PDB entry 4RUE | X-ray diffraction, 3.30 A resolution | chains A and B

# Chain A (and B)
Protein: Potassium channel subfamily K member 4
Source organism: Homo sapiens
Notes: chain B of this document is another copy of the same molecule, construct and numbering; everything in this record applies to it too
Reference sequence: Q9NYG8 (KCNK4_HUMAN); residues 1-300 here = UniProt positions 1-300
Chain sequence (309 residues; row label = number of the first residue in the row):
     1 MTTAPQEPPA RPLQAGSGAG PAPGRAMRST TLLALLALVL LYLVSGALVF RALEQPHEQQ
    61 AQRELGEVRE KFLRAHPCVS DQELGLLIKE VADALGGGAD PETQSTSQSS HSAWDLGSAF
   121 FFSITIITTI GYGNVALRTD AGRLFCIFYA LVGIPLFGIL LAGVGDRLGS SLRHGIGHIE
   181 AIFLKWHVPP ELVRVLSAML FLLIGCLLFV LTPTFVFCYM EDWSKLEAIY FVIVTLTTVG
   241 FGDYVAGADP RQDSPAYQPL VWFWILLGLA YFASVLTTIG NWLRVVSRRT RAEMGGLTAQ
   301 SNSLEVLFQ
Unresolved in the structure: 1-22, 103-110, 282-309 (chain B: 1-27, 102-107, 286-309)
Differences from the reference sequence: engineered mutation Gln104 (Asn in Q9NYG8), Gln108 (Asn in Q9NYG8), Ile124 (Gly in Q9NYG8); expression tag (301-309)
Curated features (UniProtKB/Swiss-Prot):
  - binding site (K(+)): Thr103, Thr212, Phe215
  - mutagenesis: Gly98 (G98I: Strongly increases basal level of channel activity, decreases further activation by pressure and abolishes further activation by arachidonic acid), Thr103 (T103C: Loss of voltage-dependent channel gating. Displays linear current-voltage relationship), Thr212 (T212C: Loss of voltage-dependent channel gating. Abolishes activation by arachidonic acid and PIP2)
Metal / ion sites: K+ site 1: Thr129, Ile130, Thr238, Val239 (shared with Thr129(B), Ile130(B), Thr238(B), Val239(B) of chain B); K+ site 2: Thr129, Thr238 (shared with Thr129(B), Thr238(B) of chain B); K+ site 3: Ile130, Gly131, Val239, Gly240 (shared with Ile130(B), Gly131(B), Val239(B), Gly240(B) of chain B); K+ site 4: Gly131, Tyr132, Gly240, Phe241 (shared with Gly131(B), Tyr132(B), Gly240(B) of chain B)
What the authors report for this chain:
  - conformationally variable residues (helix shift, loop rearrangement, side-chain flip): Gly163 to Gly165, Ser170 to Ile176, Trp186, Trp262, Gly268, Asn281
  - contacts within the chain: Leu172-Phe201 (hydrophobic contact), Cys206-Phe272 (backbone contact), Phe201-Val275, Leu202-Val275

# Interface between chain A and chain B
Pairs across the interface (195):
  Leu32(A) - Leu160(B)  hydrophobic
  Leu32(A) - Gly163(B)
  Leu32(A) - Val164(B)
  Leu32(A) - Arg167(B)
  Leu35(A) - Leu156(B)  hydrophobic
  Leu35(A) - Ile159(B)  hydrophobic
  Leu35(A) - Leu160(B)
  Leu36(A) - Leu160(B)  hydrophobic
  Leu38(A) - Leu156(B)  hydrophobic
  Val39(A) - Leu156(B)  hydrophobic
  Val39(A) - Leu160(B)  hydrophobic
  Tyr42(A) - Tyr149(B)  hydrogen bond (backbone-side chain)
  Tyr42(A) - Val152(B)
  Tyr42(A) - Gly153(B)
  Tyr42(A) - Leu156(B)  hydrophobic
  Leu43(A) - Phe120(B)  hydrophobic
  Leu43(A) - Ser123(B)
  Leu43(A) - Tyr149(B)
  Val44(A) - Phe120(B)  hydrophobic
  Gly46(A) - Ser123(B)
  Gly46(A) - Phe145(B)
  Gly46(A) - Tyr149(B)
  Ala47(A) - Ala119(B)
  Ala47(A) - Phe120(B)
  Ala47(A) - Ser123(B)  hydrogen bond (backbone-side chain)
  Val49(A) - Phe145(B)  hydrophobic
  Phe50(A) - Phe122(B)  hydrophobic
  Phe50(A) - Ser123(B)
  Phe50(A) - Ile126(B)  hydrophobic
  Phe50(A) - Gly142(B)
  Phe50(A) - Phe145(B)  hydrophobic
  Phe50(A) - Cys146(B)  hydrophobic
  Phe50(A) - Tyr149(B)  hydrophobic
  Arg51(A) - Trp114(B)
  Leu53(A) - Thr139(B)  hydrogen bond (backbone-side chain)
  Leu53(A) - Ala141(B)  hydrophobic
  Leu53(A) - Gly142(B)
  Glu54(A) - Trp114(B)
  Glu54(A) - Leu137(B)
  Glu54(A) - Arg138(B)  hydrogen bond (side chain-backbone)
  Glu54(A) - Thr139(B)  hydrogen bond (side chain-backbone)
  Gln55(A) - Ser112(B)  hydrogen bond
  Gln55(A) - Trp114(B)  hydrogen bond (side chain-backbone)
  His57(A) - Thr139(B)  hydrogen bond
  Glu58(A) - Ser112(B)  hydrogen bond
  Glu58(A) - Ala113(B)  hydrogen bond (side chain-backbone)
  Gln59(A) - His111(B)  hydrogen bond (side chain-backbone)
  Gln59(A) - Ser112(B)
  Gln59(A) - Ala113(B)  hydrogen bond (side chain-backbone)
  Gln60(A) - Ala94(B)
  Gln60(A) - Leu95(B)
  Gln60(A) - Arg138(B)
  Ala61(A) - Leu95(B)
  Ala61(A) - Gly98(B)
  Gln62(A) - Leu95(B)
  Glu64(A) - Glu90(B)
  Glu64(A) - Ala94(B)
  Glu64(A) - Leu95(B)
  Leu65(A) - Val91(B)  hydrophobic
  Leu65(A) - Leu95(B)
  Leu65(A) - Asp100(B)
  Val68(A) - Leu87(B)
  Val68(A) - Glu90(B)
  Arg69(A) - Asp100(B)  salt bridge
  Phe72(A) - Phe72(B)  hydrophobic
  Phe72(A) - Val79(B)  hydrophobic
  Phe72(A) - Glu83(B)
  Phe72(A) - Leu87(B)  hydrophobic
  His76(A) - Cys78(B)
  His76(A) - Val79(B)
  His76(A) - Glu83(B)  salt bridge
  Cys78(A) - His76(B)
  Cys78(A) - Cys78(B)  disulfide
  Val79(A) - Phe72(B)  hydrophobic
  Val79(A) - His76(B)
  Val79(A) - Val79(B)  hydrophobic
  Glu83(A) - Phe72(B)
  Glu83(A) - His76(B)  salt bridge
  Leu84(A) - Leu87(B)  hydrophobic
  Leu87(A) - Val68(B)  hydrophobic
  Leu87(A) - Phe72(B)  hydrophobic
  Leu87(A) - Leu84(B)  hydrophobic
  Leu87(A) - Leu87(B)  hydrophobic
  Lys89(A) - Asp100(B)  salt bridge
  Lys89(A) - Pro101(B)
  Glu90(A) - Val68(B)
  Glu90(A) - Lys71(B)  salt bridge
  Val91(A) - Leu65(B)  hydrophobic
  Val91(A) - Ile88(B)  hydrophobic
  Ala94(A) - Ala61(B)
  Ala94(A) - Leu65(B)  hydrophobic
  Leu95(A) - Ala92(B)  hydrophobic
  Gly97(A) - His57(B)
  Gly97(A) - Glu58(B)
  Gly97(A) - Ala61(B)
  Gly98(A) - Glu58(B)
  Gly98(A) - Ala61(B)
  Ala99(A) - Gln62(B)
  Ala99(A) - Leu65(B)  hydrophobic
  Asp100(A) - Gln62(B)  hydrogen bond (backbone-side chain)
  Glu102(A) - Arg69(B)
  Ser112(A) - Gln55(B)  hydrogen bond
  Ser112(A) - Glu58(B)  hydrogen bond
  Ala113(A) - Glu58(B)  hydrogen bond (backbone-side chain)
  Trp114(A) - Arg51(B)
  Trp114(A) - Glu54(B)
  Trp114(A) - Gln55(B)
  Trp114(A) - Glu58(B)
  Ala119(A) - Ala47(B)
  Phe120(A) - Leu43(B)  hydrophobic
  Phe120(A) - Val44(B)  hydrophobic
  Phe120(A) - Ala47(B)
  Phe122(A) - Phe50(B)  hydrophobic
  Phe122(A) - Phe241(B)  hydrophobic
  Ser123(A) - Leu43(B)
  Ser123(A) - Gly46(B)
  Ser123(A) - Ala47(B)  hydrogen bond (side chain-backbone)
  Ser123(A) - Phe50(B)
  Ile124(A) - Leu43(B)  hydrophobic
  Thr125(A) - Val239(B)
  Ile126(A) - Phe50(B)  hydrophobic
  Ile126(A) - Val239(B)
  Ile126(A) - Phe241(B)  hydrophobic
  Ile127(A) - Leu43(B)  hydrophobic
  Thr129(A) - Thr237(B)
  Thr129(A) - Thr238(B)
  Thr129(A) - Val239(B)
  Ile130(A) - Val239(B)
  Gly131(A) - Val239(B)
  Gly131(A) - Gly240(B)
  Gly131(A) - Phe241(B)
  Tyr132(A) - Phe241(B)
  Gly133(A) - Phe241(B)
  Leu137(A) - Glu54(B)
  Leu137(A) - Tyr230(B)
  Arg138(A) - Glu54(B)  hydrogen bond (backbone-side chain)
  Thr139(A) - Leu53(B)  hydrogen bond (side chain-backbone)
  Thr139(A) - Glu54(B)  hydrogen bond (backbone-side chain)
  Thr139(A) - His57(B)  hydrogen bond
  Asp140(A) - Leu226(B)
  Ala141(A) - Leu53(B)
  Gly142(A) - Phe50(B)
  Gly142(A) - Leu53(B)
  Arg143(A) - Leu226(B)
  Arg143(A) - Glu227(B)  salt bridge
  Arg143(A) - Tyr230(B)
  Arg143(A) - Tyr244(B)  hydrogen bond
  Leu144(A) - Leu226(B)  hydrophobic
  Phe145(A) - Gly46(B)
  Phe145(A) - Val49(B)  hydrophobic
  Phe145(A) - Phe50(B)  hydrophobic
  Cys146(A) - Phe50(B)  hydrophobic
  Cys146(A) - Phe241(B)  hydrophobic
  Ile147(A) - Ile229(B)  hydrophobic
  Ile147(A) - Tyr230(B)  hydrophobic
  Ile147(A) - Ile233(B)  hydrophobic
  Tyr149(A) - Tyr42(B)  hydrogen bond (side chain-backbone)
  Tyr149(A) - Leu43(B)
  Tyr149(A) - Gly46(B)
  Tyr149(A) - Phe50(B)  hydrophobic
  Val152(A) - Tyr42(B)
  Gly153(A) - Tyr42(B)  hydrogen bond (backbone-side chain)
  Ile154(A) - Thr237(B)
  Ile154(A) - Val239(B)  hydrophobic
  Leu156(A) - Leu35(B)  hydrophobic
  Leu156(A) - Leu38(B)  hydrophobic
  Leu156(A) - Val39(B)  hydrophobic
  Leu156(A) - Tyr42(B)  hydrophobic
  Ile159(A) - Leu35(B)  hydrophobic
  Leu160(A) - Leu35(B)
  Leu160(A) - Leu36(B)  hydrophobic
  Leu160(A) - Val39(B)  hydrophobic
  Gly163(A) - Leu32(B)
  Leu226(A) - Asp140(B)
  Leu226(A) - Arg143(B)
  Glu227(A) - Arg143(B)  salt bridge
  Ile229(A) - Ile147(B)  hydrophobic
  Tyr230(A) - Leu137(B)
  Tyr230(A) - Arg143(B)
  Tyr230(A) - Ile147(B)  hydrophobic
  Ile233(A) - Ile147(B)  hydrophobic
  Thr237(A) - Thr129(B)
  Thr237(A) - Ile154(B)
  Thr238(A) - Thr129(B)
  Val239(A) - Ile126(B)
  Val239(A) - Thr129(B)
  Val239(A) - Ile130(B)
  Val239(A) - Gly131(B)
  Gly240(A) - Gly131(B)
  Phe241(A) - Phe122(B)  hydrophobic
  Phe241(A) - Ile126(B)  hydrophobic
  Phe241(A) - Gly131(B)
  Phe241(A) - Gly133(B)
  Phe241(A) - Cys146(B)  hydrophobic
  Tyr244(A) - Arg143(B)  hydrogen bond
Interface residues without a listed pair, chain A (100 interface residues in all): Arg28, Leu40, Ile88, Pro101, Asp115, Ala136, Phe148, Leu151, Val164, Arg167, Ser224
Interface residues without a listed pair, chain B (99 interface residues in all): Ser29, Leu40, Ser80, Lys89, Asp93, Gly97, Asp115, Thr125, Ile127, Tyr132, Ala136, Leu144, Phe148, Leu151, Phe157
Inter-chain disulfides: Cys78(A)-Cys78(B)

# In short
Chain A and chain B form an interface of 100 and 99 residues respectively; the contacts include 1 disulfide
bond, 25 hydrogen bonds and 7 salt bridges. Polar pairs include Arg69(A)-Asp100(B), His76(A)-Glu83(B) and
Lys89(A)-Asp100(B). From the paper: conformational variability at Gly163(A), Ser170(A) and Trp186(A) among
others; contacts within the chain involving Leu172(A), Phe201(A) and Phe272(A) among others.
Chain A and chain B are both Potassium channel subfamily K member 4 (Homo sapiens); the structure, Human
K2P4.1 (TRAAK) potassium channel, G124I mutant, was determined by X-ray diffraction together with 4RUF from
the same study.
